Entry 9QF1 (X-ray diffraction, 1.51 A resolution); this record covers chain A.

# Chain A
Name: E3 ubiquitin-protein ligase CHIP
Organism: Homo sapiens
Notes: EC 2.3.2.27
UniProt: Q9UNE7 (CHIP_HUMAN); residues 23-154 here = UniProt positions 23-154
Chain sequence (136 residues; numbered 19 to 154; the number before each row is that of its first residue):
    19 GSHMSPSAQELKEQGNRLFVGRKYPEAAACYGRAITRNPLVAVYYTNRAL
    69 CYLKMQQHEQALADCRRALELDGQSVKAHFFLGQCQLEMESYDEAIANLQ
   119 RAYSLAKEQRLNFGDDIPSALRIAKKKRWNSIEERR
Disordered / not traced: 19-22, 154
Sequence notes: expression tag (19-22)
Small-molecule neighbours: A1I5T (N-methyl-N-[(1R)-1-pyridin-2-yl-3-pyrrolidin-1-yl-propyl]-5-[4,5,6,7-tetrakis(fluoranyl)-1H-indol-3-yl]-1,3,4-oxadiazol-2-amine): Asn-34, Phe-37, Tyr-49, Asn-65, Leu-68, Val-94, Lys-95, Phe-98, Phe-99, Ala-120, Phe-131, Asp-134, Ile-135
Swiss-Prot annotation at these positions:
  - modified residue (Phosphoserine): Ser-23, Ser-25, Ser-149
  - natural variant: Glu-28 (E28K: In SCAR16), Pro-57 (P57S: Found in a patient with progressive myoclonus epilepsy; uncertain significance), Asn-65 (N65S: In SCAR16), Ala-79 (A79D: In SCAR16; A79T: In SCAR16), Leu-123 (L123V: In SCAR16), Asn-130 (N130I: In SCAR16), Lys-145 (K145Q: In SCAR16), Trp-147 (W147C: In SCAR16)
  - mutagenesis: Lys-30 (K30A: Loss of interaction with FOXP3 and its ability to ubiquitinate FOXP3. Loss of interaction with SMAD3, HSPA8, HSP90AA1 and HSP90AB1 ...)

# In short
Ligands of chain A: compound A1I5T. From UniProt: one mutagenesis site.
Chain A is E3 ubiquitin-protein ligase CHIP (Homo sapiens); the structure, Structure of CHIP E3 ubiquitin
ligase TPR domain in complex with compound 2, was determined by X-ray diffraction (same publication as 9QEU,
9QFS and 9QFY).
